Entry 3LTH (X-ray diffraction, 1.75 A resolution); this record covers chain A.

Chain A:
Molecule: UDP-N-acetylglucosamine 1-carboxyvinyltransferase
Organism: Enterobacter cloacae
Notes: EC 2.5.1.7
UniProt: P33038 (MURA_ENTCL); residues 1-419 here = UniProt positions 1-419
Sequence (419 residues; row label = number of the first residue in the row):
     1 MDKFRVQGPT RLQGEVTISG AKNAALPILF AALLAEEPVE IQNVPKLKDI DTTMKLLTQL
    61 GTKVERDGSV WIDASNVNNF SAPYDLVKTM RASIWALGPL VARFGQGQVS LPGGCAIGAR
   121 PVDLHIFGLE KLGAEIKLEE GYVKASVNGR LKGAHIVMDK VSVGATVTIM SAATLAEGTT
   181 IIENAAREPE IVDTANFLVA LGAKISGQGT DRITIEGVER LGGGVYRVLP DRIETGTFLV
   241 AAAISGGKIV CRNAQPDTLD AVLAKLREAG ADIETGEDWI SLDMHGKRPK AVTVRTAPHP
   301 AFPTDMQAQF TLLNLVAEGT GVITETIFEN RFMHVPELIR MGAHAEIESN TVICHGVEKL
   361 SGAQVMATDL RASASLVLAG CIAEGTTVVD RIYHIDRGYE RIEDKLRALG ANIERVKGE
Modified residues: Asp67 (beta-L-aspartic acid; IAS)
Covalently attached groups: Fosfomycin, bound form (FFQ) linked to Cys115
Residues lining bound ligands:
  - Fosfomycin, bound form (FFQ; [(1R)-1-hydroxypropyl]phosphonic acid): Lys22, Asn23, Asp49, Arg91, Gly114, Ile117, Arg120, Asp305, Arg331, Leu370, Arg397
  - uridine-diphosphate-N-acetylglucosamine (UD1): Lys22, Asn23, Leu26, Arg91, Ala92, Trp95, Arg120, Pro121, Val122, Asp123, Leu124, His125, Val161, Ser162, Val163, Gly164, Glu188, Thr304, Asp305, Ile327, Phe328, Glu329, Arg331
UniProt features mapped onto this chain:
  - active site: Cys115 (Proton donor)
  - binding site (phosphoenolpyruvate): Lys22, Asn23
  - binding site (UDP-N-acetyl-alpha-D-glucosamine): Arg91, Arg120 to Leu124, Lys160 to Val163, Asp305, Ile327
  - modified residue: Cys115 (2-(S-cysteinyl)pyruvic acid O-phosphothioketal)
  - mutagenesis: Cys115 (C115D: Significantly lower binding of phosphoenolpyruvate; C115S: Loss of activity, but not of substrate binding), Arg120 (R120A: Loss of activity)
From the paper describing this entry:
  - binding site for Fosfomycin, bound form: Lys22, Cys115, Ile117, Arg120, Arg397

Summary:
Chain A binds uridine-diphosphate-N-acetylglucosamine. Fosfomycin, bound form is covalently linked to Cys115.
From UniProt: active-site residue Cys115, phosphoenolpyruvate-binding residues Lys22 and Asn23, 12
UDP-N-acetyl-alpha-D-glucosamine-binding residues and 2 mutagenesis sites. The paper reports a binding site
for Fosfomycin, bound form at Lys22, Cys115 and Ile117 among others.
Chain A is UDP-N-acetylglucosamine 1-carboxyvinyltransferase (Enterobacter cloacae); the structure, E. cloacae
MurA dead-end complex with UNAG and fosfomycin, was determined by X-ray diffraction, deposited together with
3KQA and 3KR6.
